Entry 3OJO (X-ray diffraction, 2.50 A resolution); this record covers chains A and B.

Chain A (and B):
Molecule: Cap5O
Source organism: Staphylococcus aureus
Notes: chain B of this document is another copy of the same molecule, construct and numbering; everything in this record applies to it too
Reference sequence: P95708 (P95708_STAAU); numbering as in UniProt (aligned over 2-420)
Sequence (431 residues; numbered -10 to 420; the number before each row is that of its first residue; numbers below 1 keep their minus sign (Met-10 is residue -10)):
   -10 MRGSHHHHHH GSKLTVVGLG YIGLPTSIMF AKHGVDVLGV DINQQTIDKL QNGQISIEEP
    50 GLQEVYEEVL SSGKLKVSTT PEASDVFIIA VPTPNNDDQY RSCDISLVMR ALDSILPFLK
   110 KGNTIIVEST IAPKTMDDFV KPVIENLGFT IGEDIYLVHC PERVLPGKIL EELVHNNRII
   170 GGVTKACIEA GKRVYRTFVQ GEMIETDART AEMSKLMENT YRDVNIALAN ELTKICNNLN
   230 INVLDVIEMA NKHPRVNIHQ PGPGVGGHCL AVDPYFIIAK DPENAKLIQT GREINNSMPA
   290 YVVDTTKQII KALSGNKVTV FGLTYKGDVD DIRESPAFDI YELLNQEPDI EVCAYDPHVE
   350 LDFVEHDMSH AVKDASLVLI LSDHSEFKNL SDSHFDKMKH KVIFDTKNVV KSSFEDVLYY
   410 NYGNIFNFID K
Unresolved in the structure: -10 to 0, 264-272, 419-420 (chain B: -10 to 0, 419-420)
Cystine bridges: Cys92-Cys258
Differences from the reference sequence: expression tag (-10 to 1)
Small-molecule neighbours:
  - NAD (nicotinamide-adenine-dinucleotide): Val6, Gly7, Leu8, Gly9, Tyr10, Ile11, Gly12, Val29, Asp30, Ile31, Asn32, Ala79, Val80, Pro81, Thr82, Leu96, Arg99, Ala100, Ser118, Thr119, Glu151, Arg152, Val153, His257, Arg322
  - pyridine-2,6-dicarboxylic acid (PDC), molecule 1: Arg152, Val153, Leu154, Pro155, Glu161, Lys315
  - pyridine-2,6-dicarboxylic acid (PDC), molecule 2: Arg152, Glu207, Asn208, Arg211
  - pyridine-2,6-dicarboxylic acid (PDC), molecule 3: Leu154, Arg211, Tyr314, Lys315
  - pyridine-2,6-dicarboxylic acid (PDC), molecule 4: His242, Arg244, Val245

How chain A and chain B interact:
Contacting residue pairs (102):
  Pro122(A) with Ile230(B), hydrophobic
  Lys123(A) with Leu228(B), hydrogen bond (side chain-backbone)
  Arg152(A) with His242(B)
  Ile193(A) with Met238(B), hydrophobic
  Thr195(A) with Met238(B)
  Arg198(A) with Leu228(B); Asn229(B), hydrogen bond (side chain-backbone); Ile230(B)
  Thr199(A) with Val235(B)
  Met202(A) with Leu221(B), hydrophobic; Ile224(B), hydrophobic; Cys225(B), hydrophobic; Ile230(B), hydrophobic; Val235(B), hydrophobic
  Ser203(A) with Val235(B); Met238(B); Ala239(B)
  Met206(A) with Leu221(B), hydrophobic; Cys225(B), hydrophobic; Val232(B), hydrophobic; Val235(B), hydrophobic; Ile236(B); Ala239(B), hydrophobic; Ile247(B)
  Glu207(A) with Ala239(B)
  Thr209(A) with Leu217(B)
  Tyr210(A) with Tyr210(B), hydrogen bond; Asn214(B); Leu217(B), hydrophobic; Arg244(B); Val245(B), hydrophobic; Asn246(B), hydrogen bond; Ile247(B), hydrophobic
  Val213(A) with Val213(B), hydrophobic; Leu276(B)
  Asn214(A) with Tyr210(B); Asn214(B), hydrogen bond
  Ala216(A) with Leu276(B)
  Leu217(A) with Thr209(B); Tyr210(B), hydrophobic; Leu276(B)
  Glu220(A) with Asn273(B); Ala274(B); Lys275(B), hydrogen bond (side chain-backbone); Leu276(B), hydrogen bond (side chain-backbone); Ile277(B), hydrogen bond (side chain-backbone)
  Leu221(A) with Met206(B), hydrophobic
  Lys223(A) with Asn273(B)
  Ile224(A) with Met202(B), hydrophobic; Ile266(B), hydrophobic; Asn273(B)
  Cys225(A) with Met202(B), hydrophobic
  Asn227(A) with Asp270(B), hydrogen bond; Asn273(B)
  Leu228(A) with Lys123(B), hydrogen bond (backbone-side chain); Arg198(B); Met202(B), hydrophobic; Asp262(B); Phe265(B), hydrophobic
  Asn229(A) with Arg198(B), hydrogen bond (backbone-side chain)
  Ile230(A) with Pro122(B), hydrophobic; Arg198(B); Met202(B), hydrophobic
  Val235(A) with Thr199(B); Met202(B); Ser203(B); Met206(B), hydrophobic
  Ile236(A) with Met206(B), hydrophobic
  Met238(A) with Ile168(B), hydrophobic; Ile193(B), hydrophobic; Thr195(B); Ser203(B)
  Ala239(A) with Ser203(B); Met206(B), hydrophobic; Glu207(B)
  His242(A) with Arg152(B); Glu207(B), salt bridge
  Arg244(A) with Tyr210(B)
  Val245(A) with Glu207(B); Tyr210(B), hydrophobic
  Asn246(A) with Tyr210(B), hydrogen bond; Asn246(B)
  Ile247(A) with Met206(B), hydrophobic; Tyr210(B), hydrophobic
  Ala274(A) with Glu220(B)
  Lys275(A) with Glu220(B), hydrogen bond (backbone-side chain); Lys275(B); Thr279(B)
  Leu276(A) with Val213(B); Ala216(B), hydrophobic; Leu217(B); Glu220(B), hydrogen bond (backbone-side chain); Leu276(B); Thr279(B); Gly280(B); Ile283(B), hydrophobic
  Ile277(A) with Glu220(B), hydrogen bond (backbone-side chain)
  Thr279(A) with Lys275(B); Leu276(B); Thr279(B)
  Gly280(A) with Leu276(B)
  Ile283(A) with Leu276(B), hydrophobic
Other interface residues (no listed pair), chain A (45 interface residues in all): Ile168, Lys241, His248
Other interface residues (no listed pair), chain B (49 interface residues in all): Glu191, His248

Overview:
45 residues of chain A face 49 of chain B across their interface; the contacts include 15 hydrogen bonds and 1
salt bridge. Among the polar pairs are His242(A)-Glu207(B), Lys123(A)-Leu228(B) and Arg198(A)-Asn229(B).
Ligands of chain A: NAD and 4 copies of pyridine-2,6-dicarboxylic acid.
Chain A and chain B are both Cap5O (Staphylococcus aureus); the structure, Derivative structure of the
UDP-N-acetyl-mannosamine dehydrogenase Cap5O from S. aureus, was determined by X-ray diffraction, deposited
together with 3OJL.
